6O4I - chains A and D of the 4 polymer chains in the assembly; structure by X-ray diffraction, 1.75 A resolution.

[Chain A (and D)]
Molecule: Alpha-aminoadipic semialdehyde dehydrogenase
From: Homo sapiens
Notes: EC 1.2.1.31, 1.2.1.3, 1.2.1.8; chain D of this document is another copy of the same molecule, construct and numbering; everything in this record applies to it too
UniProt: P49419 (AL7A1_HUMAN); residues 1-511 here correspond to UniProt positions 29-539 (UniProt number = residue number + 28)
Amino-acid sequence (513 residues; each row starts with the number of its first residue; numbers below 1 keep their minus sign (Gly-1 is residue -1)):
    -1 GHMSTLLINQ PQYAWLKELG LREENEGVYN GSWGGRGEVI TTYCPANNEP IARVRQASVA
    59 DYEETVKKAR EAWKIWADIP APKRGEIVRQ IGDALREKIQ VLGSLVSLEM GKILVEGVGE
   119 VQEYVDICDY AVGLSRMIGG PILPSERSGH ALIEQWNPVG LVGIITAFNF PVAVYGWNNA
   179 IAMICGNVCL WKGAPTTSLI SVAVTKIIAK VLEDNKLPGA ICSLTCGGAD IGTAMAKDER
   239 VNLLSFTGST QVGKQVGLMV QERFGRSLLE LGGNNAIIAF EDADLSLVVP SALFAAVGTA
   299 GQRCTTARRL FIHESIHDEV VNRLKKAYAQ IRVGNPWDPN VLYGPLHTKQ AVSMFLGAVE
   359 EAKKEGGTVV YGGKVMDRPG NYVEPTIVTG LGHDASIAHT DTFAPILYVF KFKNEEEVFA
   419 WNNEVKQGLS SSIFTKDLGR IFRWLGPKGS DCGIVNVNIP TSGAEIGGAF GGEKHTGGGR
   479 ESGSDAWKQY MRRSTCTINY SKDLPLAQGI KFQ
Disordered / not traced: -1 to 2
Differences from the reference sequence: expression tag (-1 to 0); engineered mutation Asp399 (Glu427 in P49419)
Residues lining bound ligands: 2-aminohexanedioic acid (UN1): Glu121, Asn167, Phe168, Trp175, Thr245, Arg301, Cys302, Thr303, Ser460, Gly461, Ala462, Phe468

[Interface between chain A and chain D]
Residue-residue contacts (47):
  Pro78(A) - Ser143(D)
  Pro78(A) - Glu144(D)
  Pro78(A) - Ser146(D)
  Ala79(A) - Pro142(D)  hydrophobic
  Pro80(A) - Pro142(D)
  Pro80(A) - Ser143(D)
  Pro80(A) - Glu144(D)
  Lys81(A) - Glu144(D)
  Ser133(A) - Pro142(D)
  Arg134(A) - Leu141(D)
  Arg134(A) - Pro142(D)
  Arg134(A) - Glu144(D)  salt bridge
  Met135(A) - Leu141(D)
  Met135(A) - Pro142(D)
  Ile136(A) - Ile140(D)
  Ile136(A) - Pro142(D)
  Gly137(A) - Ile140(D)
  Gly138(A) - Pro139(D)
  Gly138(A) - Ile140(D)  hydrogen bond (backbone-backbone)
  Pro139(A) - Gly138(D)
  Ile140(A) - Ile136(D)
  Ile140(A) - Gly137(D)
  Ile140(A) - Gly138(D)  hydrogen bond (backbone-backbone)
  Ile140(A) - Pro139(D)
  Ile140(A) - Ile140(D)
  Ile140(A) - Ile151(D)  hydrophobic
  Ile140(A) - Glu152(D)
  Ile140(A) - Gln153(D)
  Leu141(A) - Met135(D)
  Pro142(A) - Ala79(D)  hydrophobic
  Pro142(A) - Pro80(D)
  Pro142(A) - Ser133(D)
  Pro142(A) - Arg134(D)
  Pro142(A) - Ile136(D)
  Ser143(A) - Pro78(D)
  Ser143(A) - Pro80(D)
  Glu144(A) - Pro78(D)
  Glu144(A) - Pro80(D)
  Glu144(A) - Lys81(D)  hydrogen bond (backbone-side chain)
  Glu144(A) - Arg134(D)  salt bridge
  Arg145(A) - Pro78(D)
  Ser146(A) - Pro78(D)
  Glu152(A) - Ile140(D)
  Gln153(A) - Ile140(D)
  Leu436(A) - Ile439(D)  hydrophobic
  Leu436(A) - Asn456(D)
  Ile439(A) - Leu436(D)  hydrophobic
Interface residues without a listed pair, chain A (25 interface residues in all): Asp76, Lys434, Asn456
Interface residues without a listed pair, chain D (26 interface residues in all): Asp76, Arg145, Lys434

[In short]
25 residues of chain A face 26 of chain D across their interface, with 3 hydrogen bonds and 2 salt bridges.
Polar pairs include Arg134(A)-Glu144(D), Glu144(A)-Lys81(D) and Gly138(A)-Ile140(D). Ligands of chain A:
2-aminohexanedioic acid.
Both chains are Alpha-aminoadipic semialdehyde dehydrogenase (Homo sapiens). Entry 6O4I (Structure of ALDH7A1
mutant E399D complexed with alpha-aminoadipate) was determined by X-ray diffraction (same publication as 6O4K,
6O4L and 6U2X).
